PDB entry 8KEA | electron microscopy, 3.44 A resolution | chains n and o of the 45 polymer chains in the assembly

== Chain n ==
Name: wedge protein gp31
Organism: unclassified Caudoviricetes
Sequence (390 residues; row label = number of the first residue in the row):
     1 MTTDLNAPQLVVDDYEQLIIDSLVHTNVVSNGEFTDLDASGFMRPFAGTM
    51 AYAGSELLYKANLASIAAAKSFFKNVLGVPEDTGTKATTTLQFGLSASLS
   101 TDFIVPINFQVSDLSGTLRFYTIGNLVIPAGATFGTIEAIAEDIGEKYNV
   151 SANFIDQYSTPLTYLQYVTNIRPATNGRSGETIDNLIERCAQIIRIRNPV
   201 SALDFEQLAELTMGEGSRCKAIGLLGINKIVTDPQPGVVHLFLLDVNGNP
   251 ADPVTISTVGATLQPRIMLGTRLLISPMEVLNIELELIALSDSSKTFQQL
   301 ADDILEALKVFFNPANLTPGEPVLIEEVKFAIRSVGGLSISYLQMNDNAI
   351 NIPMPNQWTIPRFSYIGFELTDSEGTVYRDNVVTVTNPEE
Not modelled in the structure: 1-4

== Chain o ==
Name: wedge protein gp32
Organism: unclassified Caudoviricetes
Sequence (191 residues; numbered 1 to 191; the number before each row is that of its first residue):
     1 MSKDAFTAWNVDRRPIYSRMPKEQVGTSYHDYIATDWLTAYWDKIFIECY
    51 DKLEDLPRQFDPLQCDEEYLDFLAPLCGWTAPYWSGDYPPESKRVLLANS
   101 YSLIWRDKGSLTVLSFVLNALFINHRIFVPGSFILGQSQVSEDTLGAAGW
   151 EFEILLPRDYAENGYEFRLTLKIASLFSPLWCKYRVRYDNL
Not modelled in the structure: 1

== Interface between chain n and chain o ==
Residue-residue contacts (84; chain n residue first):
  Asn6(n) with Phe72(o)
  Ala7(n) with Phe72(o), hydrophobic
  Pro8(n) with Glu68(o); Tyr69(o)
  Leu10(n) with Lys52(o), hydrogen bond (backbone-side chain); Leu53(o), hydrophobic; Tyr69(o)
  Val11(n) with Cys49(o), hydrophobic
  Leu18(n) with Tyr41(o); Trp42(o), hydrophobic
  Asp21(n) with Tyr41(o)
  Ser22(n) with Tyr41(o); Trp42(o)
  His25(n) with Ala40(o); Tyr41(o), hydrogen bond (side chain-backbone); Lys44(o), hydrogen bond
  Thr26(n) with Trp37(o)
  Val29(n) with Trp37(o); Ala40(o), hydrophobic
  Ser30(n) with Trp37(o)
  Glu33(n) with Trp37(o)
  Met43(n) with Leu38(o), hydrophobic
  Phe46(n) with Leu38(o), hydrophobic
  Met50(n) with Trp42(o)
  Ala51(n) with Trp42(o), hydrophobic
  Leu58(n) with Ile45(o), hydrophobic
  Ala61(n) with Cys49(o), hydrophobic
  Ala64(n) with Leu56(o), hydrophobic
  Ser65(n) with Phe60(o); Phe72(o)
  Ala69(n) with Phe72(o), hydrophobic; Leu76(o), hydrophobic
  Phe72(n) with Leu76(o); Tyr101(o)
  Phe73(n) with Pro75(o); Leu76(o), hydrophobic
  Ile187(n) with Pro75(o), hydrophobic; Thr80(o)
  Ala191(n) with Thr80(o)
  Ile194(n) with Cys77(o); Gly78(o); Tyr101(o); Trp105(o)
  Arg195(n) with Gly78(o), hydrogen bond (side chain-backbone); Thr80(o); Ala81(o); Tyr83(o); Trp105(o)
  Arg197(n) with Tyr101(o); Trp105(o); Arg106(o)
  Pro199(n) with Trp181(o)
  Val200(n) with Lys108(o); Pro179(o); Leu180(o), hydrogen bond (backbone-backbone); Trp181(o), hydrophobic
  Ser201(n) with Tyr83(o), hydrogen bond; Lys108(o); Ser175(o); Leu176(o)
  Ala202(n) with Leu180(o), hydrophobic
  Leu203(n) with Tyr83(o)
  Asp204(n) with Tyr83(o); Lys108(o), salt bridge
  Phe205(n) with Leu180(o), hydrophobic; Trp181(o), hydrophobic
  Ala221(n) with Leu180(o), hydrophobic
  Gly223(n) with Leu180(o)
  Leu224(n) with Leu180(o); Trp181(o); Cys182(o); Lys183(o)
  Pro234(n) with Lys183(o)
  Pro236(n) with Trp150(o); Trp181(o)
  Gly237(n) with Trp150(o); Trp181(o), hydrogen bond (backbone-backbone)
  Val238(n) with Trp181(o)
  Val239(n) with Leu180(o), hydrophobic; Trp181(o), hydrophobic
  Met268(n) with Trp181(o), hydrophobic
  Gly270(n) with Trp150(o)
  Thr271(n) with Trp150(o); Trp181(o)
Other interface residues (no listed pair), chain n (55 interface residues in all): Leu5, Ala47, Gly54, Leu57, Ile66, Ala68, Glu188, Ile222
Other interface residues (no listed pair), chain o (42 interface residues in all): Thr39, Phe46, Glu48, Trp79, Pro82, Gly109, Glu151, Ser178

== Summary ==
Chain n and chain o form an interface of 55 and 42 residues respectively; the contacts include 7 hydrogen
bonds and 1 salt bridge. Among the polar pairs are Asp204(n)-Lys108(o), Leu10(n)-Lys52(o) and
His25(n)-Tyr41(o).
Chain n is wedge protein gp31 and chain o is wedge protein gp32, both from unclassified Caudoviricetes; the
structure, Cyanophage A-1(L) baseplate-initiators, was determined by electron microscopy, deposited together
with 8KEC, 8KEE, 8KEF and 8KEG.
